Entry 8TJ9 (X-ray diffraction, 1.90 A resolution); this record covers chains A and B.

Chain A:
Protein: Hemagglutinin HA1 chain
Source organism: Influenza A virus
UniProt: A0A0Y0S9M3 (A0A0Y0S9M3_9INFA); residues 11-329 here correspond to UniProt positions 27-345 (UniProt number = residue number + 16)
Chain sequence (323 residues; numbered 7 to 329; the number before each row is that of its first residue):
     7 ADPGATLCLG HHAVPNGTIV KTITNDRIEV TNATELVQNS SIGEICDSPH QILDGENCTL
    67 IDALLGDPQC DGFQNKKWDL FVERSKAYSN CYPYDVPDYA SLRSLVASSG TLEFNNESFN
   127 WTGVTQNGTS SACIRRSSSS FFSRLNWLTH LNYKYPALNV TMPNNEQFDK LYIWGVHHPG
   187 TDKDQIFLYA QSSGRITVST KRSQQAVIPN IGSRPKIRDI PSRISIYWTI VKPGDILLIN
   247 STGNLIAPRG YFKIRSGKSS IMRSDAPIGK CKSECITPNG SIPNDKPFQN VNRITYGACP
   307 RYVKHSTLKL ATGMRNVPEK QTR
Unresolved in the structure: 7-8, 326-329
Construct notes: expression tag (7-10)
Disulfide bonds: Cys52-Cys277, Cys64-Cys76, Cys97-Cys139, Cys281-Cys305
Glycans and other covalent adducts: N-acetylglucosamine (NAG) linked to Asn38, Asn63, Asn133, Asn165, Asn285; glycan linked to Asn246
From the paper describing this entry:
  - binding site for N-acetylglucosamine: Tyr159, Asp190
  - binding site for beta-D-galactopyranose: Phe193, Asp225
  - specificity-determining residues: Tyr159

Chain B:
Protein: Hemagglutinin HA2 chain
Source organism: Influenza A virus
UniProt: A0A0Y0S9M3 (A0A0Y0S9M3_9INFA); residues 1-174 here correspond to UniProt positions 346-519 (UniProt number = residue number + 345)
Chain sequence (174 residues; numbered 1 to 174; the number before each row is that of its first residue):
     1 GIFGAIAGFI ENGWEGMVDG WYGFRHQNSE GRGQAADLKS TQAAIDQING KLNRLIGKTN
    61 EKFHQIEKEF SEVEGRIQDL EKYVEDTKID LWSYNAELLV ALENQHTIDL TDSEMNKLFE
   121 KTKKQLRENA EDMGNGCFKI YHKCDNACIG SIRNGTYDHN VYRDEALNNR FQIK
Unresolved in the structure: 174
Disulfide bonds: Cys144-Cys148

Chain A / chain B interface:
Inter-chain disulfides: Cys14(A)-Cys137(B)
Contacting residue pairs - 133 pairs, chain A then chain B:
  Gly10(A) with Ile140(B); His142(B)
  Ala11(A) with Gln27(B); Asn28(B); Phe138(B); Lys139(B); Ile140(B), hydrogen bond (backbone-backbone); Cys144(B), hydrophobic
  Thr12(A) with His26(B); Gln27(B), hydrogen bond (backbone-backbone); Phe138(B)
  Leu13(A) with Phe24(B), hydrophobic; Arg25(B); His26(B); Thr122(B); Cys137(B); Phe138(B), hydrogen bond (backbone-backbone); Ile140(B), hydrophobic; Ile152(B), hydrophobic
  Cys14(A) with Trp14(B); Gly23(B); Phe24(B); Arg25(B), hydrogen bond (backbone-backbone); Gly136(B); Cys137(B), disulfide
  Leu15(A) with Ile10(B); Trp14(B); Gly23(B); Phe24(B), hydrophobic; Leu118(B), hydrophobic; Thr122(B); Gly136(B), hydrogen bond (backbone-backbone); Phe138(B), hydrophobic
  Gly16(A) with Trp14(B); Tyr22(B); Gly23(B), hydrogen bond (backbone-backbone); Met115(B)
  His17(A) with Ile6(B); Ile10(B); Asn12(B); Gly13(B); Trp14(B), hydrogen bond (backbone-backbone); Met17(B); Trp21(B); Tyr22(B); Met115(B)
  His18(A) with Gly13(B); Trp14(B); Met17(B); Gly20(B); Trp21(B), hydrogen bond (backbone-backbone)
  Ala19(A) with Gly13(B); Trp14(B), hydrogen bond (backbone-backbone); Glu15(B)
  Pro21(A) with Glu15(B)
  Val26(A) with Asn104(B)
  Lys27(A) with Ala101(B); Asn104(B), hydrogen bond (backbone-side chain)
  Thr28(A) with Ala101(B); Asn104(B); Gln105(B), hydrogen bond; Ile108(B)
  Ile29(A) with Ala101(B); Leu102(B), hydrophobic; Gln105(B), hydrogen bond (backbone-side chain)
  Thr30(A) with Gln105(B), hydrogen bond
  Ile34(A) with Ile108(B), hydrophobic
  Thr40(A) with Leu52(B)
  Leu42(A) with Ile56(B), hydrophobic; Val100(B), hydrophobic
  Arg109(A) with Glu67(B), salt bridge
  Ser110(A) with His64(B), hydrogen bond
  Ser114(A) with His64(B)
  Lys264(A) with Phe63(B)
  Ser265(A) with His64(B)
  Ser266(A) with His64(B), hydrogen bond
  Arg269(A) with Glu67(B), salt bridge
  Asn290(A) with Thr59(B)
  Asp291(A) with Ile56(B); Gly57(B), hydrogen bond (backbone-backbone)
  Lys292(A) with Thr59(B)
  Pro293(A) with Leu55(B)
  Phe294(A) with Ala96(B), hydrophobic
  Arg299(A) with Lys68(B), hydrogen bond (backbone-side chain); Glu85(B); Ile89(B)
  Ile300(A) with Lys68(B); Glu69(B)
  Thr301(A) with Gln65(B), hydrogen bond (backbone-side chain)
  Tyr302(A) with Lys62(B); Phe63(B)
  Gly303(A) with Asn60(B); Glu61(B); Lys62(B), hydrogen bond (backbone-backbone)
  Ala304(A) with Thr59(B); Asn60(B); Glu61(B)
  Cys305(A) with Thr59(B); Asn60(B), hydrogen bond (backbone-backbone)
  Pro306(A) with Thr59(B)
  Arg307(A) with Asn60(B); Trp92(B)
  Tyr308(A) with Ile89(B), hydrophobic
  Val309(A) with Trp92(B); Ser93(B)
  Lys310(A) with Ile89(B); Ser93(B), hydrogen bond (backbone-side chain)
  His311(A) with Ser93(B), hydrogen bond (side chain-backbone); Glu97(B)
  Leu314(A) with Ala96(B), hydrophobic
  Lys315(A) with Val100(B); Asn104(B), hydrogen bond (backbone-side chain)
  Leu316(A) with Leu52(B), hydrophobic; Leu55(B), hydrophobic; Glu103(B); Asn104(B)
  Ala317(A) with Asn104(B), hydrogen bond (backbone-side chain); Thr107(B)
  Thr318(A) with Trp21(B); Ile48(B)
  Gly319(A) with Trp21(B); Thr107(B)
  Met320(A) with Ile6(B), hydrophobic; Trp21(B); Tyr22(B); Thr111(B)
  Arg321(A) with Ala7(B)
  Val323(A) with Ala7(B), hydrophobic; Glu11(B); Asn12(B); Gly13(B), hydrogen bond (backbone-backbone)
  Pro324(A) with Asn12(B)
  Glu325(A) with Asn12(B)
Also at the interface, not in a pair above, chain A (60 interface residues in all): Val20, Val36, Ala113, Ile267, Glu280
Also at the interface, not in a pair above, chain B (67 interface residues in all): Asp86, Lys88, Asp90, Leu98, Phe119, Met133, Lys143, Ile149

Overview:
The interface between chain A and chain B involves 60 residues on one side and 67 on the other, with 1
disulfide bond, 25 hydrogen bonds and 2 salt bridges. Polar contacts include Arg109(A)-Glu67(B),
Arg269(A)-Glu67(B) and Lys27(A)-Asn104(B). The paper reports a binding site for N-acetylglucosamine at
Tyr159(A) and Asp190(A); a binding site for beta-D-galactopyranose at Phe193(A) and Asp225(A).
Here chain A is Hemagglutinin HA1 chain and chain B is Hemagglutinin HA2 chain, both from Influenza A virus.
Entry 8TJ9 (CRYSTAL STRUCTURE OF THE A/Michigan/15/2014(H3N2) INFLUENZA VIRUS HEMAGGLUTININ WITH HUMAN
RECEPTOR ANALOG 6'-SLNLN) was determined by X-ray diffraction (same publication as 8TJ4, 8TJ6, 8TJ7, 8TJ8,
8TJA and 8TJB).
